PDB entry 4B3Q | X-ray diffraction, 5.00 A resolution (low resolution: residue-level contacts below are approximate; hydrogen-bond / salt-bridge calls are withheld) | chains A and D of the 4 polymer chains in the assembly

Chain A:
Name: Reverse transcriptase/ribonuclease H
Source organism: Human immunodeficiency virus 1
Notes: EC 2.7.7.49, 2.7.7.7, 3.1.26.13, 3.1.13.2, 3.4.23.16
Reference sequence: P04585 (POL_HV1H2); residues 1-560 here correspond to UniProt positions 588-1147 (UniProt number = residue number + 587)
Chain sequence (560 residues; numbered 1 to 560; the number before each row is that of its first residue):
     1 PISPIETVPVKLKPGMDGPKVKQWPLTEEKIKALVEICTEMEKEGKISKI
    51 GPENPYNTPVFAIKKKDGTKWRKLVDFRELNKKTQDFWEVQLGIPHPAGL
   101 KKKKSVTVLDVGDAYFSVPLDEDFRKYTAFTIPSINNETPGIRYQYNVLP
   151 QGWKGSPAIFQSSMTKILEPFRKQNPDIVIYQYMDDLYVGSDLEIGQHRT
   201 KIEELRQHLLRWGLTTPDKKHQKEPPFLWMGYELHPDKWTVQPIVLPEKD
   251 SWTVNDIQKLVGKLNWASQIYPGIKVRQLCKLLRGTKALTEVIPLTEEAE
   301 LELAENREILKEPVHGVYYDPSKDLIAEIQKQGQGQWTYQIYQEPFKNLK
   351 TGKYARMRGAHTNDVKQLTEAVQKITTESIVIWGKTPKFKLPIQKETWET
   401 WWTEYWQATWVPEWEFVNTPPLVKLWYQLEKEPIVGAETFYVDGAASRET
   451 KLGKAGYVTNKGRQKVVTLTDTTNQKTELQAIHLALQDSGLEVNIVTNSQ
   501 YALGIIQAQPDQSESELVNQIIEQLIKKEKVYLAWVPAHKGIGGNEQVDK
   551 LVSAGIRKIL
Not modelled in the structure: 62-74, 557-560
Differences from the reference sequence: engineered mutation Gly68 (Ser655 in P04585), Lys83 (Arg670 in P04585), Val411 (Ile998 in P04585), Ser447 (Asn1034 in P04585), Lys461 (Arg1048 in P04585), His483 (Tyr1070 in P04585), Ile559 (Val1146 in P04585)
Curated features (UniProtKB/Swiss-Prot):
  - region: Phe227 to His235 (RT 'primer grip')
  - motif: Trp398 to Trp414 (Tryptophan repeat motif)
  - binding site (Mg(2+)): Asp110, Asp185, Asp186, Asp443, Glu478, Asp549
  - site: Trp401 (Essential for RT p66/p51 heterodimerization), Trp414 (Essential for RT p66/p51 heterodimerization), Phe440, Tyr441 (Cleavage), Leu560 (Cleavage)
Residues lining bound ligands: non-nucleoside rt inhibitor nevirapine (NVP; 11-cyclopropyl-5,11-dihydro-4-methyl-6H-dipyrido[3,2-b:2',3'-e][1,4]diazepin-6-one): Leu100, Lys101, Lys103, Val106, Val179, Tyr181, Tyr188, Trp229, Leu234, His235, Pro236, Tyr318
What the authors report for this chain:
  - mutagenesis - G333D, G333E, G335C, G335D, N348I, A360I, A360V, Q509L: decreased catalytic activity (citing earlier work)

Chain D:
Molecule: Primer DNA
Sequence (25 nucleotides; numbered -1 to 23; the number before each row is that of its first residue; numbers below 1 keep their minus sign (DT-1 is residue -1)):
    -1 TCGTATGCCTATAGTTATTGTGGCC
Not modelled in the structure: -1 to 2

Chain A / chain D interface:
Contacting residue pairs - 20 pairs, chain A then chain D:
  Gln151(A) with DC23(D)
  Gly152(A) with DC23(D)
  Met230(A) with DG20(D)
  Gly231(A) with DG20(D)
  Lys259(A) with DT19(D)
  Gly262(A) with DT19(D)
  Asn265(A) with DG18(D)
  Trp266(A) with DT19(D); DG20(D)
  Arg358(A) with DT13(D)
  Ala360(A) with DA9(D); DT10(D)
  His361(A) with DT10(D)
  Lys366(A) with DA11(D)
  Trp406(A) with DT10(D); DA11(D)
  Gln407(A) with DA11(D)
  Gln475(A) with DC7(D)
  Tyr501(A) with DT8(D)
  Glu514(A) with DA9(D)
Other interface residues (no listed pair), chain A (19 interface residues in all): Met184, Asn255
Other interface residues (no listed pair), chain D (12 interface residues in all): DG21, DC22

Summary:
19 residues of chain A face 12 of chain D across their interface. Chain A binds non-nucleoside rt inhibitor
nevirapine. UniProt lists 6 Mg2+-binding residues on chain A. From the paper: G333D, G333E and G335C of chain
A, among others, reduce catalytic activity; 8 substitutions were tested in all.
Here chain A is Reverse transcriptase/ribonuclease H (Human immunodeficiency virus 1) and chain D is Primer
DNA. Entry 4B3Q (Structures of HIV-1 RT and RNA-DNA Complex Reveal a Unique RT Conformation and Substrate
Interface) was determined by X-ray diffraction, deposited together with 4B3O and 4B3P.
